PDB entry 3ZNJ | X-ray diffraction, 2.10 A resolution | chains W and Y of the 10 polymer chains in the assembly

# Chain W (and Y)
Name: 5-chloromuconolactone dehalogenase
Organism: Rhodococcus opacus
Notes: chain Y of this document is another copy of the same molecule, construct and numbering; everything in this record applies to it too
UniProt: Q8G9L0 (Q8G9L0_RHOOP); residues 1-94 here = UniProt positions 1-94
Sequence (94 residues; each row starts with the number of its first residue):
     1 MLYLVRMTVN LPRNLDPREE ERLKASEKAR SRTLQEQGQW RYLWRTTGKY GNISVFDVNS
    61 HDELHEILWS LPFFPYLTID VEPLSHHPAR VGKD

# How chain W and chain Y interact
Pairs across the interface (18; chain W residue first):
  Arg13(W) with Asn10(Y); Pro12(Y); Pro75(Y); Tyr76(Y)
  Arg45(W) with His65(Y); Trp69(Y)
  Thr46(W) with His65(Y)
  Thr47(W) with His61(Y); His65(Y); Val81(Y)
  Gly48(W) with His65(Y), hydrogen bond (backbone-side chain); Leu68(Y); Phe74(Y); Ile79(Y)
  Lys49(W) with His65(Y); Trp69(Y); Ile79(Y), hydrogen bond (side chain-backbone)
  Tyr50(W) with Trp69(Y), hydrophobic
Other interface residues (no listed pair), chain Y (13 interface residues in all): Leu64, Asp80

# Summary
7 residues of chain W and 13 residues of chain Y are in contact; the contacts include 2 hydrogen bonds. Among
the polar pairs are Gly48(W)-His65(Y) and Lys49(W)-Ile79(Y).
Chain W and chain Y are both 5-chloromuconolactone dehalogenase (Rhodococcus opacus); the structure, Crystal
structure of unliganded ClcF from R.opacus 1CP in crystal form 1, was determined by X-ray diffraction (same
publication as 3ZNU).
